8UH2 - chains D and A of the 6 polymer chains in the assembly; structure by electron microscopy, 3.59 A resolution.

# Chain D
Name: Albicin
Organism: Anopheles albimanus
Reference sequence: A0A1Y9G8D0 (A0A1Y9G8D0_ANOAL); residues 1-116 here correspond to UniProt positions 27-142 (UniProt number = residue number + 26)
Sequence (116 residues; row label = number of the first residue in the row):
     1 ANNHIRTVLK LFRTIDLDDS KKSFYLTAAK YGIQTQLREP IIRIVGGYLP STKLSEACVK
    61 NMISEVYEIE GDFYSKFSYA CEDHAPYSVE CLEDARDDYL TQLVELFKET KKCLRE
Disulfides: C58-C113, C81-C91

# Chain A
Name: Complement C3 beta chain
Organism: Homo sapiens
Reference sequence: P01024 (CO3_HUMAN); residues 1-642 here correspond to UniProt positions 23-664 (UniProt number = residue number + 22)
Sequence (642 residues; row label = number of the first residue in the row):
     1 SPMYSIITPN ILRLESEETM VLEAHDAQGD VPVTVTVHDF PGKKLVLSSE KTVLTPATNH
    61 MGNVTFTIPA NREFKSEKGR NKFVTVQATF GTQVVEKVVL VSLQSGYLFI QTDKTIYTPG
   121 STVLYRIFTV NHKLLPVGRT VMVNIENPEG IPVKQDSLSS QNQLGVLPLS WDIPELVNMG
   181 QWKIRAYYEN SPQQVFSTEF EVKEYVLPSF EVIVEPTEKF YYIYNEKGLE VTITARFLYG
   241 KKVEGTAFVI FGIQDGEQRI SLPESLKRIP IEDGSGEVVL SRKVLLDGVQ NPRAEDLVGK
   301 SLYVSATVIL HSGSDMVQAE RSGIPIVTSP YQIHFTKTPK YFKPGMPFDL MVFVTNPDGS
   361 PAYRVPVAVQ GEDTVQSLTQ GDGVAKLSIN THPSQKPLSI TVRTKKQELS EAEQATRTMQ
   421 ALPYSTVGNS NNYLHLSVLR TELRPGETLN VNFLLRMDRA HEAKIRYYTY LIMNKGRLLK
   481 AGRQVREPGQ DLVVLPLSIT TDFIPSFRLV AYYTLIGASG QREVVADSVW VDVKDSCVGS
   541 LVVKSGQSED RQPVPGQQMT LKIEGDHGAR VVLVAVDKGV FVLNKKNKLT QSKIWDVVEK
   601 ADIGCTPGSG KDYAGVFSDA GLTFTSSSGQ QTAQRAELQC PQ
Not modelled in the structure: 44, 72
UniProt features mapped onto this chain:
  - site: S519, G520 (Microbial infection: Cleavage)
  - modified residue (Phosphoserine): S16, S48, S275, S281
  - glycosylation: N63 (N-linked (GlcNAc...) asparagine)
Disulfides: C605-C640
Covalent attachments: N-acetylglucosamine (NAG) linked to N63

# Chain D / chain A interface
Residue-residue contacts (7):
  Y31(D) - P555(A)
  T35(D) - P555(A)
  T35(D) - G556(A)
  Q36(D) - G556(A)  hydrogen bond (side chain-backbone)
  Q36(D) - Q557(A)
  Q36(D) - Q558(A)
  V104(D) - Q558(A)
The authors on this interface:
  - residue pairs: Q36(D)-Q557(A)
  - interface residues, chain A: Q557(A)

# In short
Chain D and chain A each contribute 4 residues to their interface, with 1 hydrogen bond. Its one
hydrogen-bonded contact is Q36(D)-G556(A). The authors report a contact between Q36(D) and Q557(A). Covalently
linked N-acetylglucosamine: at N63(A). The paper reports the interface residue Q557(A).
Here chain D is Albicin (Anopheles albimanus) and chain A is Complement C3 beta chain (Homo sapiens). Entry
8UH2 (Complex of C3b with the inhibitor albicin) was determined by electron microscopy, deposited together
with 8UIN.
